Entry 5MNC (X-ray diffraction, 0.92 A resolution); this record covers chain A.

== Chain A ==
Protein: Cationic trypsin
From: Bos taurus
Notes: EC 3.4.21.4
UniProtKB: P00760 (TRY1_BOVIN); the construct lacks a stretch of the UniProt sequence and is renumbered around it, so the offset changes along the chain: 16-34 = UniProt 24-42; 37-67 = UniProt 43-73; 69-125 = UniProt 74-130; 127-130 = UniProt 131-134; 6 more segments
Sequence (223 residues; numbered 16 to 245 plus 3 insertion-coded residues; 10 numbers in that range are skipped by the numbering (no residue carries them; nothing is unmodelled there); the number before each row is that of its first residue):
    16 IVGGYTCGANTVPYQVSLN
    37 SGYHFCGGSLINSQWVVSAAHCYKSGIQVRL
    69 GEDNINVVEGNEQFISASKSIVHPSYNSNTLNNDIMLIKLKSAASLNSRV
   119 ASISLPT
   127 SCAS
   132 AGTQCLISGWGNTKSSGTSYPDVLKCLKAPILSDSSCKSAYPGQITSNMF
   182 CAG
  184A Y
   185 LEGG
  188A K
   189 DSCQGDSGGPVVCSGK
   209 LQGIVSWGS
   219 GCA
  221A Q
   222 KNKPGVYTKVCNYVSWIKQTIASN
Swiss-Prot annotation at these positions:
  - active site (Charge relay system): His-57, Asp-102, Ser-195
  - binding site (Ca(2+)): Glu-70, Asn-72, Val-75, Glu-80
  - binding site (substrate): Asp-189, Ser-190, Gln-192, Gly-193, Ser-195
Disulfides: Cys-22/Cys-157, Cys-42/Cys-58, Cys-128/Cys-232, Cys-136/Cys-201, Cys-168/Cys-182, Cys-191/Cys-220
Metal / ion sites: Ca2+: Glu-70, Asn-72, Val-75, Glu-80
Residues lining bound ligands: aniline (ANL): Asp-189, Ser-190, Cys-191, Gln-192, Ser-195, Val-213, Ser-214, Trp-215, Gly-216, Gly-219, Cys-220, Gly-226

== Summary ==
Ligands of chain A: aniline. Glu-70, Asn-72, Val-75 and Glu-80 coordinate Ca2+. UniProt lists 3 active-site
residues, 4 Ca2+-binding residues and 5 substrate-binding residues.
Chain A is Cationic trypsin (Bos taurus); the structure, Cationic trypsin in complex with aniline (deuterated
sample at 100 K), was determined by X-ray diffraction, deposited together with 5MN1, 5MNA, 5MNB, 5MON and
5MOO.
